PDB entry 3Q2U | X-ray diffraction, 1.85 A resolution | chain A

Chain A:
Protein: Glioma pathogenesis-related protein 1
Organism: Homo sapiens
Reference sequence: P48060 (GLIP1_HUMAN); numbering as in UniProt (aligned over 22-220)
Chain sequence (205 residues; row label = number of the first residue in the row):
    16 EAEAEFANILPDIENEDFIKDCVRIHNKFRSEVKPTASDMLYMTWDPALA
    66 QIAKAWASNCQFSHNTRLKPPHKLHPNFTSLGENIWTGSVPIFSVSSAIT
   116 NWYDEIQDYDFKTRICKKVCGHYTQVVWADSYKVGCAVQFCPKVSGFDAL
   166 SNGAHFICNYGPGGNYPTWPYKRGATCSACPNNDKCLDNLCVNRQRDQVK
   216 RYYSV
Disordered / not traced: 16-21, 215-220
Sequence notes: expression tag (16-21)
Cystine bridges: C75-C156, C131-C135, C151-C173, C192-C201, C195-C206

Overview:
Chain A is Glioma pathogenesis-related protein 1 (Homo sapiens); the structure, Structure of Human Glioma
Pathogenesis-related Protein 1 Reveals Unique loops and surface motifs, was determined by X-ray diffraction,
deposited together with 3Q2R.
